Entry 2V66 (X-ray diffraction, 2.10 A resolution); this record covers chains D and E of the 4 polymer chains in the assembly.

Chain D (and E):
Protein: Nuclear distribution protein nude-like 1
From: Homo sapiens
Notes: fragment: coiled coil, lis1 binding, residues 58-168; chain E of this document is another copy of the same molecule, construct and numbering; everything in this record applies to it too
Reference sequence: Q9GZM8 (NDEL1_HUMAN); numbering as in UniProt (aligned over 58-168)
Sequence (111 residues; numbered 58 to 168; the number before each row is that of its first residue):
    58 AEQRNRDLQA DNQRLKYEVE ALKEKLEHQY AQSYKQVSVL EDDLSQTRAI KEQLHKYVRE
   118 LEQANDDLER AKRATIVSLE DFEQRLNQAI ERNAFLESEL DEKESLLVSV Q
Swiss-Prot annotation at these positions:
  - region: Tyr-114 to Ile-133 (Required for interaction with PAFAH1B1)
From the paper describing this entry:
  - mutagenesis - E119A, R130A: abolished binding to Lis1
  - mutagenesis - D123A: decreased binding to Lis1
  - self-association interface (contacts with another copy of this molecule); pairs are residue here / residue on that copy: Gln-110/Arg-149, Asp-124/Arg-142, Lys-129/Glu-140, Arg-149/Glu-117 (salt bridge)

Chain D / chain E interface:
Contacting residue pairs (65; chain D residue first):
  Leu-97(D) / Leu-164(E)  hydrophobic
  Leu-97(D) / Gln-168(E)
  Glu-98(D) / Gln-168(E)
  Asp-100(D) / Leu-164(E)
  Leu-101(D) / Glu-161(E)
  Leu-101(D) / Leu-164(E)  hydrophobic
  Leu-101(D) / Gln-168(E)
  Thr-104(D) / Leu-157(E)
  Thr-104(D) / Leu-164(E)
  Arg-105(D) / Glu-161(E)  salt bridge
  Arg-105(D) / Val-165(E)
  Ile-107(D) / Leu-157(E)  hydrophobic
  Lys-108(D) / Leu-157(E)
  Lys-108(D) / Asp-158(E)
  Lys-108(D) / Glu-161(E)  salt bridge
  Leu-111(D) / Asn-150(E)
  Leu-111(D) / Leu-153(E)  hydrophobic
  Leu-111(D) / Glu-154(E)
  Leu-111(D) / Leu-157(E)  hydrophobic
  His-112(D) / Glu-154(E)
  Tyr-114(D) / Asn-150(E)
  Val-115(D) / Asn-150(E)
  Val-115(D) / Glu-154(E)
  Leu-118(D) / Leu-143(E)  hydrophobic
  Leu-118(D) / Ala-146(E)  hydrophobic
  Leu-118(D) / Ile-147(E)  hydrophobic
  Leu-118(D) / Asn-150(E)
  Glu-119(D) / Ile-147(E)
  Asn-122(D) / Glu-140(E)
  Asn-122(D) / Leu-143(E)
  Asn-122(D) / Asn-144(E)
  Leu-125(D) / Leu-136(E)
  Leu-125(D) / Phe-139(E)  hydrophobic
  Leu-125(D) / Glu-140(E)
  Glu-126(D) / Glu-140(E)
  Lys-129(D) / Leu-136(E)
  Lys-129(D) / Glu-137(E)  salt bridge
  Lys-129(D) / Glu-140(E)  salt bridge
  Ile-133(D) / Ile-133(E)  hydrophobic
  Leu-136(D) / Leu-125(E)  hydrophobic
  Leu-136(D) / Lys-129(E)
  Phe-139(D) / Leu-125(E)  hydrophobic
  Glu-140(D) / Asn-122(E)  hydrogen bond
  Glu-140(D) / Leu-125(E)
  Glu-140(D) / Glu-126(E)
  Leu-143(D) / Asn-122(E)
  Ile-147(D) / Glu-119(E)
  Asn-150(D) / Leu-111(E)
  Asn-150(D) / Val-115(E)
  Leu-153(D) / Leu-111(E)  hydrophobic
  Glu-154(D) / Leu-111(E)
  Glu-154(D) / His-112(E)  salt bridge
  Leu-157(D) / Thr-104(E)
  Leu-157(D) / Ile-107(E)  hydrophobic
  Leu-157(D) / Leu-111(E)  hydrophobic
  Asp-158(D) / Lys-108(E)  salt bridge
  Lys-160(D) / Asp-100(E)  salt bridge
  Lys-160(D) / Thr-104(E)
  Glu-161(D) / Leu-101(E)
  Leu-164(D) / Leu-97(E)  hydrophobic
  Leu-164(D) / Asp-100(E)
  Leu-164(D) / Leu-101(E)
  Val-165(D) / Leu-101(E)  hydrophobic
  Val-165(D) / Arg-105(E)
  Gln-168(D) / Val-94(E)
Interface residues without a listed pair, chain D (36 interface residues in all): Ala-121, Val-167
Interface residues without a listed pair, chain E (36 interface residues in all): Ala-151, Val-167

Summary:
The chain D/chain E interface involves 36 residues from each chain, with 1 hydrogen bond and 7 salt bridges.
Polar contacts include Arg-105(D)/Glu-161(E), Lys-108(D)/Glu-161(E) and Lys-129(D)/Glu-137(E). From the paper:
E119A and R130A of chain D abolish binding to Lis1; a self-association interface involving Gln-110(D),
Asp-124(D) and Lys-129(D) among others.
Both chains are Nuclear distribution protein nude-like 1 (Homo sapiens). Entry 2V66 (Crystal Structure of the
coiled-coil domain of Ndel1 (a.a. 58 to 169) C) was determined by X-ray diffraction, deposited together with
2V71.
